Entry 6DI4 (X-ray diffraction, 1.90 A resolution); this record covers chains A and C of the 4 polymer chains in the assembly.

# Chain A (and C)
Name: Hemoglobin subunit alpha
From: Homo sapiens
Notes: chain C of this document is another copy of the same molecule, construct and numbering; everything in this record applies to it too
UniProt: P69905 (HBA_HUMAN); residues 1-141 here correspond to UniProt positions 2-142 (UniProt number = residue number + 1)
Amino-acid sequence (141 residues; numbered 1 to 141; the number before each row is that of its first residue):
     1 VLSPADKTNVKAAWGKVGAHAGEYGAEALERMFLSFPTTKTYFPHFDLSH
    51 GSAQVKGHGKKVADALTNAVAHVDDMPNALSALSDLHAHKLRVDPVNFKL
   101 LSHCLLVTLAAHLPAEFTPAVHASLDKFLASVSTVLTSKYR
Swiss-Prot annotation at these positions:
  - binding site (O2): His58
  - binding site (heme b): His87
  - site: Thr8, Asn9 (Microbial infection: Cleavage), Lys11 (Not glycated), Ala13, Trp14 (Microbial infection: Cleavage), Tyr24, Gly25 (Microbial infection: Cleavage), Leu29, Glu30 (Microbial infection: Cleavage), His45, Phe46 (Microbial infection: Cleavage), Asp47, Leu48 (Microbial infection: Cleavage), Ser52, Ala53 (Microbial infection: Cleavage), Val55, Lys56 (Microbial infection: Cleavage), Lys56 (Not glycated), Gly59, Lys60 (Microbial infection: Cleavage), Lys60 (Not glycated), Lys90 (Not glycated), Leu91, Arg92 (Microbial infection: Cleavage), Lys99 (Not glycated), Leu106, Val107 (Microbial infection: Cleavage), Thr108, Leu109 (Microbial infection: Cleavage), Val121, His122 (Microbial infection: Cleavage), Ser133, Thr134 (Microbial infection: Cleavage)
  - modified residue: Ser3 (Phosphoserine), Lys7 (N6-succinyllysine), Thr8 (Phosphothreonine), Lys11 (N6-succinyllysine), Lys16 (N6-acetyllysine), Tyr24 (Phosphotyrosine), Ser35 (Phosphoserine), Lys40 (N6-succinyllysine), Ser49 (Phosphoserine), Ser102 (Phosphoserine), Thr108 (Phosphothreonine), Ser124 (Phosphoserine), Ser131 (Phosphoserine), Thr134 (Phosphothreonine), Thr137 (Phosphothreonine), Ser138 (Phosphoserine)
  - glycosylation (N-linked (Glc) (glycation) lysine): Lys7, Lys16, Lys40, Lys61
Covalent attachments: {6-[(4-methoxy-2-methylphenoxy)methyl]pyridin-2-yl}methanol (GJ1) linked to Val1
Metal / ion sites: heme Fe: His87 (together with carbon monoxide)
Residues lining bound ligands:
  - carbon monoxide (CMO): Leu29, Phe43, His58, Val62, His87
  - GJ1 ({6-[(4-methoxy-2-methylphenoxy)methyl]pyridin-2-yl}methanol): Leu2, Met76, Pro77, Ala130, Ser131, Thr134, Val135
  - heme (HEM): Met32, Thr39, Tyr42, Phe43, His45, Phe46, His58, Lys61, Val62, Ala65, Leu66, Leu83, Leu86, His87, Leu91, Val93, Asn97, Phe98, Leu101, Val132, Ser133, Leu136
Reported in the primary citation:
  - binding site for GJ1: Val1, Leu2, Ser131, Thr134

# Chain A / chain C interface
Contacting residue pairs - 18 pairs, chain A then chain C:
  Val1(A) - Val135(C)  hydrophobic
  Val1(A) - Ser138(C)  hydrogen bond (backbone-side chain)
  Val1(A) - Tyr140(C)  hydrophobic
  Leu2(A) - Tyr140(C)
  Ser3(A) - Tyr140(C)
  Ser3(A) - Arg141(C)
  Pro4(A) - Tyr140(C)
  Lys127(A) - Ser138(C)  hydrogen bond
  Lys127(A) - Lys139(C)  hydrogen bond (side chain-backbone)
  Val135(A) - Val1(C)  hydrophobic
  Ser138(A) - Val1(C)
  Lys139(A) - Ser3(C)
  Lys139(A) - Lys127(C)  hydrogen bond (backbone-side chain)
  Tyr140(A) - Val1(C)  hydrophobic
  Tyr140(A) - Leu2(C)
  Tyr140(A) - Ser3(C)
  Tyr140(A) - Pro4(C)
  Arg141(A) - Ser3(C)
Also at the interface, not in a pair above, chain A (13 interface residues in all): Asp6, Pro77, Thr134
Also at the interface, not in a pair above, chain C (13 interface residues in all): Asp6, Pro77, Thr134

# In short
Chain A and chain C each contribute 13 residues to their interface; the contacts include 4 hydrogen bonds.
Among the polar pairs are Val1(A)-Ser138(C), Lys127(A)-Ser138(C) and Lys127(A)-Lys139(C). Ligands of chain A:
carbon monoxide and heme. Covalently linked compound GJ1: at Val1(A). The paper reports a binding site for GJ1
at Val1(A), Leu2(A) and Ser131(A) among others.
Both chains are Hemoglobin subunit alpha (Homo sapiens). Entry 6DI4 (Rational Modification of Vanillin
Derivatives to Stereospecifically Destabilize Sickle Hemoglobin Polymer Formation) was determined by X-ray
diffraction.
